PDB entry 7T6B | electron microscopy, 3.19 A resolution | chains A and R of the 5 polymer chains in the assembly

== Chain A ==
Molecule: Guanine nucleotide-binding protein subunit alpha-13
Organism: Homo sapiens
Reference sequence: Q14344 (GNA13_HUMAN); the author numbering skips numbers that UniProt does not, so the offset changes along the chain: 2-31 = UniProt 17-46; 47-377 = UniProt 47-377
Sequence (362 residues; numbered 1 to 377; 15 numbers in that range are skipped by the numbering (no residue carries them; nothing is unmodelled there); the number before each row is that of its first residue):
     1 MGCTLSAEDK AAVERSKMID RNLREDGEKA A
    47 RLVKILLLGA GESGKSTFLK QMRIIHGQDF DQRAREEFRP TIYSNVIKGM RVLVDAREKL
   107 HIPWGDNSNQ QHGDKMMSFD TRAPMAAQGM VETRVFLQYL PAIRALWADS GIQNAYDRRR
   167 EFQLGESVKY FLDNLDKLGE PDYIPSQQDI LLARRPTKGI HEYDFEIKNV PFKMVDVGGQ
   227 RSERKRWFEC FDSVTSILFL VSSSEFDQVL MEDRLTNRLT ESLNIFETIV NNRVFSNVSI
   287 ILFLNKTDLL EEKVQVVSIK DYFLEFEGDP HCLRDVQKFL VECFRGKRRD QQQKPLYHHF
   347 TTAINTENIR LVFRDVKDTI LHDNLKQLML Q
Unresolved in the structure: 1-2, 73-203, 226-229
Construct notes: initiating methionine (1); conflict Thr4 (Leu19 in Q14344), Ser6 (Thr21 in Q14344), Ala7 (Ser22 in Q14344), 21 further conflict positions vs the reference (Q14344) not listed
Swiss-Prot annotation at these positions:
  - region: Lys50 to Thr63 (G1 motif), Asp195 to Thr203 (G2 motif), Phe218 to Arg227 (G3 motif), Ile287 to Asp294 (G4 motif), Thr347 to Thr352 (G5 motif)
  - binding site (GTP): Glu58 to Thr63, Ser173, Leu197 to Arg200, Asn291 to Asp294, Ala349
  - binding site (Mg(2+)): Ser62, Thr203
  - modified residue: Thr203 (Phosphothreonine)
  - lipidation: Cys3 (S-palmitoyl cysteine)
From the paper describing this entry:
  - contacts within the chain: Gln67-Asn351 (hydrogen bond)

== Chain R ==
Molecule: Sphingosine 1-phosphate receptor 2
Organism: Homo sapiens
Reference sequence: O95136 (S1PR2_HUMAN); residue numbers follow UniProt; this construct covers 1-353
Sequence (361 residues; numbered 1 to 361; the number before each row is that of its first residue):
     1 MGSLYSEYLN PNKVQEHYNY TKETLETQET TSRQVASAFI VILCCAIVVE NLLVLIAVAR
    61 NSKFHSAMYL FLGNLAASDL LAGVAFVANT LLSGSVTLRL TPVQWFAREG SAFITLSASV
   121 FSLLAIAIER HVAIAKVKLY GSDKSCRMLL LIGASWLISL VLGGLPILGW NCLGHLEACS
   181 TVLPLYAKHY VLCVVTIFSI ILLAIVALYV RIYCVVRSSH ADMAAPQTLA LLKTVTIVLG
   241 VFIVCWLPAF SILLLDYACP VHSCPILYKA HYFFAVSTLN SLLNPVIYTW RSRDLRREVL
   301 RPLQCWRPGV GVQGRRRGGT PGHHLLPLRS SSSLERGMHM PTSPTFLEGN TVVDYKDDDD
   361 K
Unresolved in the structure: 1-11, 23-30, 220-226, 291-361
Construct notes: expression tag (354-361)
Disulfides: Cys172-Cys179, Cys259-Cys264
Ligand contacts: sphingosine 1-phosphate (S1P; (2S,3R,4E)-2-amino-3-hydroxyoctadec-4-en-1-yl dihydrogen phosphate): Arg33, Asn89, Ser93, Leu98, Arg108, Glu109, Ala112, Phe113, Leu116, Ser117, Val120, Phe121, Leu162, Val182, Leu183, Val194, Ile197, Phe198, Trp246, His271, Phe274
Swiss-Prot annotation at these positions:
  - lipidation: Cys305 (S-palmitoyl cysteine)
  - glycosylation: Asn19 (N-linked (GlcNAc...) asparagine)
From the paper describing this entry:
  - binding site for sphingosine 1-phosphate: Asn89, Arg108, Glu109, Phe113, Leu116, Phe121
  - mutagenesis - R108A: decreased signaling in response to sphingosine 1-phosphate
  - mutagenesis - F121A: increased signaling in response to sphingosine 1-phosphate
  - disease-associated variants - R108P, R108Q: decreased binding to sphingosine 1-phosphate (proposed by the authors, not directly observed)
  - disease-associated variants - Y140C: abolished binding to Guanine nucleotide-binding protein subunit alpha-13 (chain A) (proposed by the authors, not directly observed)
  - disease-associated variants - R147C: abolished signaling (citing earlier work)
  - contacts within the chain: Glu129-Tyr140, Glu129-Arg147 (salt bridge), Tyr209-Tyr288, Leu253-Phe274
  - conformationally variable residues: Phe113, Phe121, Phe198, Phe242, Trp246, Phe250
  - specificity-determining residues: Phe274

== Chain A / chain R interface ==
Residue-residue contacts - 33 pairs, chain A then chain R:
  Ala31(A) with Lys138(R)
  Lys363(A) with Val137(R)
  Asp364(A) with Ser219(R)
  Ile366(A) with Val137(R); Lys138(R); Leu139(R)
  Leu367(A) with Val216(R), hydrophobic; Ser219(R)
  His368(A) with Thr228(R)
  Asp369(A) with Leu139(R)
  Asn370(A) with Ala133(R), hydrogen bond (side chain-backbone); Lys138(R), hydrogen bond (side chain-backbone); Leu139(R); Tyr140(R), hydrogen bond (side chain-backbone)
  Leu371(A) with Ile134(R), hydrophobic; Thr228(R); Leu232(R), hydrophobic
  Gln373(A) with Ser66(R), hydrogen bond (backbone-side chain); Met68(R); Tyr140(R)
  Leu374(A) with Met68(R), hydrophobic; Arg130(R), hydrogen bond (backbone-side chain); Ala133(R), hydrophobic; Tyr140(R), hydrophobic
  Met375(A) with Met68(R), hydrophobic; Tyr69(R), hydrophobic; Tyr288(R)
  Leu376(A) with Arg130(R); Ile212(R), hydrophobic
  Gln377(A) with Thr228(R), hydrogen bond; Leu231(R); Leu232(R); Val235(R)
Also at the interface, not in a pair above, chain A (17 interface residues in all): Arg47, Val216, Phe359
Also at the interface, not in a pair above, chain R (22 interface residues in all): Leu72, Lys136, Tyr209, Gln227
The authors on this interface:
  - specific contacts: Asn370(A)-Tyr140(R), Gln373(A)-Ser66(R)
  - interface residues, chain A: Leu371(A), Leu374(A), Met375(A), Gln377(A)
  - interface residues, chain R: Met68(R), Leu72(R), Arg130(R), Ile134(R), Val137(R), Leu139(R), Val216(R), Thr228(R), Leu232(R)

== Summary ==
The interface between chain A and chain R involves 17 residues on one side and 22 on the other, with 6
hydrogen bonds. Among the polar pairs are Asn370(A)-Ala133(R), Asn370(A)-Lys138(R) and Asn370(A)-Tyr140(R).
The paper describes contacts between Asn370(A) and Tyr140(R) and Gln373(A) and Ser66(R). The paper reports a
binding site for sphingosine 1-phosphate at Asn89(R), Arg108(R) and Glu109(R) among others; R108P and R108Q of
chain R reduce binding to sphingosine 1-phosphate; 6 substitutions were tested in all.
Here chain A is Guanine nucleotide-binding protein subunit alpha-13 and chain R is Sphingosine 1-phosphate
receptor 2, both from Homo sapiens. Entry 7T6B (Structure of S1PR2-heterotrimeric G13 signaling complex) was
determined by electron microscopy.
